7AJQ - chains F and G of the 7 polymer chains in the assembly; structure by electron microscopy, 4.00 A resolution.

== Chain F (and G) ==
Protein: Biopolymer transport protein ExbD
From: Serratia marcescens
Notes: chain G of this document is another copy of the same molecule, construct and numbering; everything in this record applies to it too
Reference sequence: V5YUQ0 (V5YUQ0_SERMA); residues 1-140 here = UniProt positions 1-140
Chain sequence (146 residues; numbered 1 to 146; the number before each row is that of its first residue):
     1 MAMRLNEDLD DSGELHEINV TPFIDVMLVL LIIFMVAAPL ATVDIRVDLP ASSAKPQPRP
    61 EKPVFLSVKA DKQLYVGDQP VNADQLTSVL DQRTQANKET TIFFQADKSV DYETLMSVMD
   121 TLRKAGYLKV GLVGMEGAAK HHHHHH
Unresolved in the structure: 1-17, 41-146 (chain G: 1-15, 41-146)
Construct notes: expression tag (141-146)

== How chain F and chain G interact ==
Pairs across the interface (19; chain F residue first):
  Val20(F) - Val20(G)  hydrophobic
  Val20(F) - Ile24(G)
  Phe23(F) - Ile24(G)  hydrophobic
  Ile24(F) - Met27(G)
  Met27(F) - Met27(G)  hydrophobic
  Met27(F) - Leu28(G)  hydrophobic
  Met27(F) - Leu31(G)  hydrophobic
  Leu28(F) - Met27(G)  hydrophobic
  Leu30(F) - Leu31(G)  hydrophobic
  Leu31(F) - Leu30(G)
  Leu31(F) - Leu31(G)
  Leu31(F) - Phe34(G)  hydrophobic
  Phe34(F) - Leu31(G)  hydrophobic
  Phe34(F) - Met35(G)  hydrophobic
  Met35(F) - Phe34(G)  hydrophobic
  Ala38(F) - Ala38(G)  hydrophobic
  Ala38(F) - Pro39(G)
  Ala38(F) - Leu40(G)  hydrogen bond (backbone-backbone)
  Pro39(F) - Leu40(G)
Other interface residues (no listed pair), chain F (13 interface residues in all): Ile18, Thr21
Other interface residues (no listed pair), chain G (13 interface residues in all): Thr21, Phe23

== Summary ==
The chain F/chain G interface involves 13 residues from each chain; the contacts include 1 hydrogen bond. The
hydrogen-bonded pair Ala38(F)-Leu40(G) is a backbone contact.
Chain F and chain G are both Biopolymer transport protein ExbD (Serratia marcescens); the structure, cryo-EM
structure of ExbBD from Serratia Marcescens, was determined by electron microscopy (same publication as 6YE4).
